5XF4 - chains H and I of the 10 polymer chains in the assembly; structure by X-ray diffraction, 2.87 A resolution.

[Chain H]
Name: Histone H2B type 1-J
Organism: Homo sapiens
UniProt: P06899 (H2B1J_HUMAN); residues -3 to 122 here correspond to UniProt positions 1-126 (UniProt number = residue number + 4)
Amino-acid sequence (126 residues; row label = number of the first residue in the row; numbers below 1 keep their minus sign (Met-3 is residue -3)):
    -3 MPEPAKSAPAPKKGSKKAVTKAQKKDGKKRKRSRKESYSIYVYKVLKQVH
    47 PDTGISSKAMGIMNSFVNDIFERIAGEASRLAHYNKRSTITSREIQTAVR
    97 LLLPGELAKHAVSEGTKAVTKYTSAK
Unresolved in the structure: -3 to 27
Bound ions: Ru ion: Glu102, His106
Ligand contacts: RUD / (1S,2S)-1,2-diphenylethane-1,2-diamine: Val45, Glu102, Lys105, His106
Curated features (UniProtKB/Swiss-Prot):
  - modified residue: Pro-2 (N-acetylproline), Glu-1 (ADP-ribosyl glutamic acid), Lys2 (N6-(2-hydroxyisobutyryl)lysine), Ser3 (ADP-ribosylserine), Lys8 (N6-(beta-hydroxybutyryl)lysine), Lys9 (N6-(2-hydroxyisobutyryl)lysine), Ser11 (Phosphoserine), Lys12 (N6-acetyllysine), Lys13 (N6-(beta-hydroxybutyryl)lysine), Lys17 (N6-(2-hydroxyisobutyryl)lysine), Lys20 (N6-(2-hydroxyisobutyryl)lysine), Lys21 (N6-(2-hydroxyisobutyryl)lysine), Lys31 (N6-(2-hydroxyisobutyryl)lysine), Glu32 (PolyADP-ribosyl glutamic acid), Ser33 (Phosphoserine), Lys40 (N6-(2-hydroxyisobutyryl)lysine), Lys43 (N6-(2-hydroxyisobutyryl)lysine), Lys54 (N6,N6-dimethyllysine), Arg76 (Dimethylated arginine), Lys82 (N6,N6,N6-trimethyllysine) and 6 more in UniProt
  - glycosylation: Ser109 (O-linked (GlcNAc) serine)
  - cross-link (Glycyl lysine isopeptide (Lys-Gly)): Lys2 (interchain with G-Cter in SUMO2), Lys17 (interchain with G-Cter in SUMO2), Lys31 (interchain with G-Cter in ubiquitin), Lys117 (interchain with G-Cter in ubiquitin)
Reported in the primary citation:
  - Ru ion coordination: Glu102, His106

[Chain I]
Molecule: 145-nt DNA strand
Sequence (145 nucleotides; numbered -72 to 72; the number before each row is that of its first residue; numbers below 1 keep their minus sign (DA-72 is residue -72)):
   -72 ATCAATATCCACCTGCAGATACTACCAAAAGTGTATTTGGAAACTGCTCC
   -22 ATCAAAAGGCATGTTCAGCTGAATCAGCTGAACATGCCTTTTGATGGAGC
    28 AGTTTCCAAATACACTTTTGGTAGTATCTGCAGGTGGATATTGAT

[Chain H / chain I interface]
Contacting residue pairs (14; chain H residue first):
  Arg28(H) with DG-27(I), phosphate contact; DC-26(I), salt bridge to the phosphate; DA50(I), sugar contact; DG51(I), phosphate contact
  Ser29(H) with DA50(I), phosphate contact
  Arg30(H) with DT49(I), phosphate contact; DA50(I), phosphate contact
  Lys31(H) with DT49(I), hydrogen bond to the phosphate; DA50(I), hydrogen bond to the phosphate
  Glu32(H) with DT49(I), phosphate contact
  Ser33(H) with DT49(I), hydrogen bond to the phosphate
  Ile36(H) with DG48(I), sugar contact; DT49(I), phosphate contact
  Tyr37(H) with DG48(I), hydrogen bond to the phosphate

[In short]
The interface between chain H and chain I involves 8 residues on one side and 6 on the other; the contacts
include 4 hydrogen bonds and 1 salt bridge. Polar pairs include Lys31(H)-DT49(I), Lys31(H)-DA50(I) and
Ser33(H)-DT49(I). Bound to chain H: RUD / (1S,2S)-1,2-diphenylethane-1,2-diamine. From the paper: Ru ion
coordination by Glu102(H) and His106(H).
Here chain H is Histone H2B type 1-J (Homo sapiens) and chain I is a 145-nt DNA strand. Entry 5XF4 (Nucleosome
core particle with an adduct of a binuclear RAPTA (Ru-arene-phosphaadamantane) compound having a
1,2-diphenylethylenediamine linker ...) was determined by X-ray diffraction (same publication as 5XF3, 5XF5
and 5XF6).
